8WO1 - chains A and B of the 4 polymer chains in the assembly; structure by electron microscopy, 2.24 A resolution.

== Chain A (and B) ==
Molecule: Toll-like receptor 4
From: Homo sapiens
Notes: chain B of this document is another copy of the same molecule, construct and numbering; everything in this record applies to it too
UniProtKB: O00206 (TLR4_HUMAN); numbering as in UniProt (aligned over 27-631)
Chain sequence (605 residues; each row starts with the number of its first residue):
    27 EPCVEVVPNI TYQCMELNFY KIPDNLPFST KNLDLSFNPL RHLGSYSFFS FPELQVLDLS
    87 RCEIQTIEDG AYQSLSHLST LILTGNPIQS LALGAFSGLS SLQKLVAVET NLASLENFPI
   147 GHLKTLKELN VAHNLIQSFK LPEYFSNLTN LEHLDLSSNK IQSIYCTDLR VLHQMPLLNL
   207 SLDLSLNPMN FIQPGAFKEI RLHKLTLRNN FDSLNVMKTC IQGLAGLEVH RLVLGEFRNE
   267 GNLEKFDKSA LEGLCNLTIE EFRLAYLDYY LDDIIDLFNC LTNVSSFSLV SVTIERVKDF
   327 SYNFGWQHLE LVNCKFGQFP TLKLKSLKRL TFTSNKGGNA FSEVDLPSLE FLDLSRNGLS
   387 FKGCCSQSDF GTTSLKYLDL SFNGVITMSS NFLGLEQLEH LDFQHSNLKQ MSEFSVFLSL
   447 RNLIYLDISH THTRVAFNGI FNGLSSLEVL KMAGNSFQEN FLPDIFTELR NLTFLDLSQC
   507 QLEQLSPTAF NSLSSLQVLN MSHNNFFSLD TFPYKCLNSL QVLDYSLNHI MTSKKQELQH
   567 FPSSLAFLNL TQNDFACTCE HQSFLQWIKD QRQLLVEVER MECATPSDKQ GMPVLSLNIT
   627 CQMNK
Disordered / not traced: 628-631
Cystine bridges: Cys29-Cys40, Cys390-Cys391, Cys583-Cys609, Cys585-Cys627
Covalently attached groups: glycan linked to Asn205, Asn497; N-acetylglucosamine (NAG) linked to Asn526, Asn575
Ligand contacts: (3R)-3-(tetradecanoyloxy)tetradecanoic acid / (3R)-3-(dodecanoyloxy)tetradecanoic acid / (3S)-3-decanoyloxytetradecanoic acid / glucosamine 4-phosphate / X6N: Ser415, Gln436, Glu439, Phe440
UniProt features mapped onto this chain:
  - glycosylation (N-linked (GlcNAc...) asparagine): Asn35, Asn173, Asn205, Asn282, Asn309, Asn497, Asn526, Asn575, Asn624, Asn630
  - natural variant: Asp299 (D299G: In allele TLR4*B), Thr399 (T399I: In allele TLR4*B)
  - mutagenesis: His431 (H431A: Partially diminishes NF-kappa-B activation induced by Ni(2+). Strongly reduces NF-kappa-B activation induced by Ni(2+); when associated with A-456 or A-458), His456 (H456A: Partially diminishes NF-kappa-B activation induced by Ni(2+). Strongly reduces NF-kappa-B activation induced by Ni(2+); when associated with A-431 ...), His458 (H458A: Partially diminishes NF-kappa-B activation induced by Ni(2+). Strongly reduces NF-kappa-B activation induced by Ni(2+); when associated with A-431 ...), Asn526 (N526A: Abolishes LPS-response and prevents the cell surface expression), Asn575 (N575A: Abolishes LPS-response and prevents the cell surface expression)

== Chain A / chain B interface ==
Residue-residue contacts - 16 pairs, chain A then chain B:
  Val411(A) - Val411(B)  hydrophobic
  Asn433(A) - Asn433(B)
  Asn433(A) - His458(B)
  His458(A) - Asn433(B)
  His458(A) - His458(B)  hydrogen bond
  Gln507(A) - Gln507(B)
  Glu509(A) - His555(B)  salt bridge
  Asn531(A) - Asn531(B)
  Phe533(A) - Phe533(B)  hydrophobic
  Phe533(A) - His555(B)
  His555(A) - Glu509(B)  salt bridge
  His555(A) - Phe533(B)
  Met557(A) - Met557(B)  hydrophobic
  Thr584(A) - Glu586(B)  hydrogen bond
  Glu586(A) - Thr584(B)  hydrogen bond
  Glu586(A) - Glu586(B)
Also at the interface, not in a pair above, chain A (20 interface residues in all): Gln344, Gly363, Asn365, Ser386, Lys388, Gly410, Asn486, His529, Asp580
Also at the interface, not in a pair above, chain B (20 interface residues in all): Gln344, Gly363, Asn365, Ser386, Lys388, Gly410, Asn486, His529, Asp580

== Overview ==
Chain A and chain B each contribute 20 residues to their interface, with 3 hydrogen bonds and 2 salt bridges.
Among the polar pairs are Glu509(A)-His555(B), His458(A)-His458(B) and Thr584(A)-Glu586(B). Chain A binds
(3R)-3-(tetradecanoyloxy)tetradecanoic acid / (3R)-3-(dodecanoyloxy)tetradecanoic acid /
(3S)-3-decanoyloxytetradecanoic acid / glucosamine 4-phosphate / X6N.
Both chains are Toll-like receptor 4 (Homo sapiens). Entry 8WO1 (Cryo-EM Structure of Human TLR4/MD-2/DLAM5
Complex) was determined by electron microscopy (same publication as 9J03, 8WRY, 8WSA, 8WTA and 8WQT).
